Entry 4KVA (X-ray diffraction, 2.14 A resolution); this record covers chains A and B.

# Chain A (and B)
Molecule: Septin
From: Schistosoma mansoni
Notes: chain B of this document is another copy of the same molecule, construct and numbering; everything in this record applies to it too
UniProtKB: G4VFI8 (G4VFI8_SCHMA); residue numbers follow UniProt; this construct covers 1-412
Sequence (412 residues; each row starts with the number of its first residue):
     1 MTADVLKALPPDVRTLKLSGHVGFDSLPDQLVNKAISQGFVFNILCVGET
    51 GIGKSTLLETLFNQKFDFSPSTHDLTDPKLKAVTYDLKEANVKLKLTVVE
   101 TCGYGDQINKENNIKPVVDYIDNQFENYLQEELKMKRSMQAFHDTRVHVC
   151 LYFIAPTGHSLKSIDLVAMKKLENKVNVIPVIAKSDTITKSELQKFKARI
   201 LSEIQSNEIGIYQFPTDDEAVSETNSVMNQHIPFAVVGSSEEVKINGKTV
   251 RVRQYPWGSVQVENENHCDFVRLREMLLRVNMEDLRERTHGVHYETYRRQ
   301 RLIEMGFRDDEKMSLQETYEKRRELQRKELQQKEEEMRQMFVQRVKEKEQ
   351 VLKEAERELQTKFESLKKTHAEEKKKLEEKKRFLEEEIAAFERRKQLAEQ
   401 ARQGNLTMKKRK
Unresolved in the structure: 1-39, 69-77, 89-92, 107-110, 245-248, 307-412 (chain B: 1-39, 70-77, 108, 307-412)
Metal / ion sites: Mg2+: Ser-55, Glu-100 (together with GTP)
Small-molecule neighbours:
  - GTP (guanosine-5'-triphosphate), molecule 1: Glu-49, Thr-50, Gly-51, Ile-52, Gly-53, Lys-54, Ser-55, Thr-56, Glu-100, Lys-184, Asp-186, Val-236, Val-237, Gly-238, Arg-253, Tyr-255
  - GTP, molecule 2: Thr-157, His-159, Thr-187, Glu-192
Reported in the primary citation:
  - binding site for GTP: Thr-50, Ile-52, Gly-53, Lys-54, Thr-56, Gly-103, Lys-184, Asp-186, Thr-187, Glu-192, Gly-238, Arg-253
  - Mg2+ coordination: Ser-55, Glu-100
  - self-association interface (contacts with another copy of this molecule): Tyr-255
  - conformationally variable residues (register shift): Lys-95, Leu-96
  - contacts within the chain: Phe-42/Leu-96 (hydrophobic contact)

# Chain A / chain B interface
Pairs across the interface (37):
  Gly-51(A) with Thr-157(B)
  Pro-156(A) with Lys-184(B)
  Thr-157(A) with Gly-51(B); Lys-184(B)
  His-159(A) with Thr-50(B)
  Lys-184(A) with Pro-156(B), hydrogen bond (side chain-backbone); Thr-157(B)
  Asp-186(A) with Tyr-255(B); Trp-257(B)
  Thr-187(A) with Thr-187(B); Arg-253(B); Tyr-255(B), hydrogen bond (backbone-side chain)
  Ile-188(A) with Tyr-255(B)
  Thr-189(A) with Arg-253(B); Gln-254(B); Tyr-255(B)
  Glu-192(A) with Arg-253(B), salt bridge
  Arg-253(A) with Thr-187(B), hydrogen bond (side chain-backbone); Thr-189(B); Glu-192(B), salt bridge
  Gln-254(A) with Thr-189(B)
  Tyr-255(A) with Asp-186(B); Thr-187(B); Ile-188(B); Thr-189(B)
  Pro-256(A) with Lys-190(B); Asn-266(B)
  Trp-257(A) with Asp-186(B); Trp-257(B); Gly-258(B); Ser-259(B); Val-260(B); His-267(B)
  Gly-258(A) with Trp-257(B)
  Ser-259(A) with Trp-257(B)
  Val-260(A) with Trp-257(B)
  His-267(A) with Trp-257(B)
Also at the interface, not in a pair above, chain A (22 interface residues in all): Thr-50, Lys-190, Asn-266
Also at the interface, not in a pair above, chain B (21 interface residues in all): Pro-256
The authors on this interface:
  - specific contacts: Glu-192(B)/Arg-253(A) (salt bridge)

# Summary
22 residues of chain A face 21 of chain B across their interface; the contacts include 3 hydrogen bonds and 2
salt bridges. Polar pairs include Glu-192(A)/Arg-253(B), Lys-184(A)/Pro-156(B) and Thr-187(A)/Tyr-255(B). The
paper describes a salt bridge between Glu-192(B) and Arg-253(A). From the paper: a binding site for GTP at
Thr-50(A), Ile-52(A) and Gly-53(A) among others; Mg2+ coordination by Ser-55(A) and Glu-100(A).
Chain A and chain B are both Septin (Schistosoma mansoni); the structure, GTPase domain of Septin 10 from
Schistosoma mansoni in complex with GTP, was determined by X-ray diffraction, deposited together with 4KV9.
